Entry 5F93 (X-ray diffraction, 2.99 A resolution); this record covers chains A and C.

[Chain A]
Molecule: Adhesin binding fucosylated histo-blood group antigen, Adhesin
Source organism: Helicobacter pylori
UniProt: chimeric construct of O52269, Q6DSX7: residues 25-180 from O52269 (O52269_HELPX) positions 45-200 (UniProt number = residue number + 20); residues 181-257 from Q6DSX7 positions 50-126 (UniProt number = residue number - 131); residues 258-463 from O52269 (O52269_HELPX) positions 275-480 (UniProt number = residue number + 17)
Amino-acid sequence (469 residues; each row starts with the number of its first residue):
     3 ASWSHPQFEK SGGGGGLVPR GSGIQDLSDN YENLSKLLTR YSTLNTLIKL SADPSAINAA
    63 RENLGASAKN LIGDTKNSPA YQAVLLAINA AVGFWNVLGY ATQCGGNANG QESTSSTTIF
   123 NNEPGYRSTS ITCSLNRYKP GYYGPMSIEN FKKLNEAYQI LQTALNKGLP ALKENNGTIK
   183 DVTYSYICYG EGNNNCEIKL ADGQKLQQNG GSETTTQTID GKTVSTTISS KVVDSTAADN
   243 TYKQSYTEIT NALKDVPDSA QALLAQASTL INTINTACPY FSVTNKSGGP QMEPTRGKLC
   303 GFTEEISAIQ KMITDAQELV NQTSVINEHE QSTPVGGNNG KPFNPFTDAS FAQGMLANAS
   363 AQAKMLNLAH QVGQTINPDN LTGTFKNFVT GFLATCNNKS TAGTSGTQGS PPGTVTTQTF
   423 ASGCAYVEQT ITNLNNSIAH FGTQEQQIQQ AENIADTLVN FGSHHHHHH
Disordered / not traced: 3-31, 339-341, 402-410, 468-471
Disulfide bonds: Cys106-Cys135, Cys190-Cys198, Cys280-Cys302, Cys398-Cys426
Differences from the reference sequence: expression tag (3-24, 464-471)

[Chain C]
Molecule: Nanobody Nb-ER19
Source organism: Lama glama
Notes: antibody fragment or engineered binder
Amino-acid sequence (120 residues; each row starts with the number of its first residue):
     2 QVQLQESGGG LVQPGGSLRL SCAASGSIFS GNVMGWYRQA PGKLREWVAA ITPQGVPNYA
    62 DSVKGRFTIS RDNAKNMLYL QMSSLKPEDT ALYYCNRLPN YRSWGQGTQV TVSSHHHHHH
Disordered / not traced: 2, 117-121
Disulfide bonds: Cys23-Cys96

[How chain A and chain C interact]
Contacting residue pairs (36; chain A residue first):
  Thr45(A) with Gln40(C); Leu45(C)
  Thr48(A) with Gly43(C), hydrogen bond (side chain-backbone)
  Lys51(A) with Gly43(C)
  Leu52(A) with Leu45(C), hydrophobic
  Asn369(A) with Pro100(C)
  His372(A) with Asn33(C), hydrogen bond; Pro100(C)
  Gln376(A) with Gly32(C), hydrogen bond (side chain-backbone); Asn33(C), hydrogen bond
  Asn379(A) with Gly32(C), hydrogen bond (side chain-backbone)
  Asp381(A) with Ser31(C), hydrogen bond (backbone-side chain); Gly32(C)
  Asn382(A) with Ser31(C), hydrogen bond
  Thr434(A) with Gln55(C), hydrogen bond
  Asn437(A) with Val34(C); Pro54(C)
  Asn438(A) with Thr53(C)
  Ile440(A) with Leu99(C)
  Ala441(A) with Val34(C), hydrophobic; Asn59(C), hydrogen bond (backbone-side chain)
  His442(A) with Asn59(C)
  Gly444(A) with Tyr38(C); Trp48(C); Leu99(C)
  Thr445(A) with Trp48(C)
  Glu447(A) with Tyr38(C), hydrogen bond; Pro100(C); Asn101(C), hydrogen bond (side chain-backbone)
  Gln448(A) with Tyr38(C), hydrogen bond; Arg46(C), hydrogen bond; Asn101(C), hydrogen bond
  Gln451(A) with Arg46(C), hydrogen bond; Asn101(C), hydrogen bond
  Gln452(A) with Leu45(C); Arg46(C), hydrogen bond (side chain-backbone)
Also at the interface, not in a pair above, chain A (24 interface residues in all): Leu368, Glu430
Also at the interface, not in a pair above, chain C (21 interface residues in all): Lys44, Ala51, Val57, Arg98

[Summary]
24 residues of chain A and 21 residues of chain C are in contact, with 17 hydrogen bonds. Among the polar
pairs are Thr48(A)-Gly43(C), His372(A)-Asn33(C) and Gln376(A)-Gly32(C).
Here chain A is Adhesin binding fucosylated histo-blood group antigen, Adhesin (Helicobacter pylori) and chain
C is Nanobody Nb-ER19 (Lama glama). Entry 5F93 (Blood group antigen binding adhesin BabA of Helicobacter
pylori strain A730 in complex with blood group ...) was determined by X-ray diffraction (same publication as
5F7L, 5F7M, 5F7N, 5F7W, 5F7Y, 5F8Q and 4 further entries).
